1JKO - chains A and C of the 3 polymer chains in the assembly; structure by X-ray diffraction, 2.24 A resolution.

[Chain A]
Molecule: 14-nt DNA strand
Sequence (14 nucleotides; each row starts with the number of its first residue):
     2 TGTTTTTGGTAAGA

[Chain C]
Name: DNA-invertase hin
Notes: fragment: residues 139 to 190
Reference sequence: P03013 (HIN_SALTY); numbering as in UniProt (aligned over 139-190)
Chain sequence (52 residues; row label = number of the first residue in the row):
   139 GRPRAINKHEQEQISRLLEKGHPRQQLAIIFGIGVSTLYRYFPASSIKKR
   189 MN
Unresolved in the structure: 185-190
Curated features (UniProtKB/Swiss-Prot):
  - DNA-binding region: Arg-162 to Pro-181 (H-T-H motif)

[Interface between chain A and chain C]
Pairs across the interface (18; chain A residue first):
  DT5(A) with Gly-139(C), base contact
  DT6(A) with Gly-139(C), hydrogen bond to the sugar; Arg-140(C), hydrogen bond to the base
  DT7(A) with Arg-140(C), sugar contact; Arg-142(C), salt bridge to the phosphate
  DT8(A) with Arg-140(C), hydrogen bond to the sugar; Arg-142(C), salt bridge to the phosphate; Ala-143(C), hydrogen bond to the phosphate; Thr-175(C), sugar contact; Arg-178(C), salt bridge to the phosphate; Tyr-179(C), hydrogen bond to the phosphate
  DG9(A) with Ile-171(C), phosphate contact; Gly-172(C), hydrogen bond to the phosphate; Ser-174(C), base contact; Thr-175(C), hydrogen bond to the phosphate; Arg-178(C), hydrogen bond to the base
  DG10(A) with Ser-174(C), hydrogen bond to the base
  DT11(A) with Ser-174(C), base contact
Other interface residues (no listed pair), chain C (12 interface residues in all): Pro-141, Gly-170

[Summary]
7 residues of chain A and 12 residues of chain C are in contact, with 9 hydrogen bonds and 3 salt bridges.
Polar pairs include DT6(A)/Arg-140(C), DG9(A)/Arg-178(C) and DG10(A)/Ser-174(C).
Chain A is a 14-nt DNA strand and chain C is DNA-invertase hin; the structure, Testing the Water-Mediated HIN
Recombinase DNA Recognition by Systematic Mutations, was determined by X-ray diffraction (same publication as
1IJW, 1JJ6, 1JJ8, 1JKP, 1JKQ and 1JKR).
